Entry 6F57 (X-ray diffraction, 3.10 A resolution); this record covers chains A and E of the 4 polymer chains in the assembly.

== Chain A ==
Name: DNA (cytosine-5)-methyltransferase 3A
Organism: Homo sapiens
Notes: EC 2.1.1.37
Reference sequence: Q9Y6K1 (DNM3A_HUMAN); residue numbers follow UniProt; this construct covers 628-912
Sequence (285 residues; each row starts with the number of its first residue):
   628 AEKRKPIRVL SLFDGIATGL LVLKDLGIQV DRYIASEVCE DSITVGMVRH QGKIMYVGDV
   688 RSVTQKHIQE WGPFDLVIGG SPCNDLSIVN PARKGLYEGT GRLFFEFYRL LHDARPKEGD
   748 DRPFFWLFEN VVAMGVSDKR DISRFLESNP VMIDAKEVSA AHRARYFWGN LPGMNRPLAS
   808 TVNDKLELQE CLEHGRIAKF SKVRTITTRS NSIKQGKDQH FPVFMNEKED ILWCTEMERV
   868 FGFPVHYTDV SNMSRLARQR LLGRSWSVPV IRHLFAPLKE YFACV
Swiss-Prot annotation at these positions:
  - active site: Cys-710
  - binding site (S-adenosyl-L-methionine): Asp-641 to Thr-645, Glu-664, Asp-686 to Arg-688, Arg-891 to Trp-893
  - modified residue: Cys-710 (S-methylcysteine)
  - natural variant: Leu-648 (L648P: In TBRS), Gly-699 (G699D: In a patient with chronic myelomonocytic leukemia), Pro-700 (P700L: In TBRS), Phe-731 (deletion: In a patient with chronic myelomonocytic leukemia), Arg-749 (R749C: In TBRS), Arg-771 (R771Q: In TBRS; uncertain significance), Val-778 (V778G: In TBRS; uncertain significance), Asn-838 (N838D: In TBRS), Arg-882 (R882C: In TBRS and AML; R882H: In TBRS and AML; R882P: In a patient with chronic myelomonocytic leukemia), Phe-902 (F902S: In TBRS), Pro-904 (P904L: In TBRS)
  - mutagenesis: Phe-732 (F732A: Loss of activity due to the incapacity to bind the regulatory subunit DNMT3L)
Residues lining bound ligands: S-adenosylhomocysteine (SAH): Phe-640, Asp-641, Gly-642, Ile-643, Thr-645, Ser-663, Glu-664, Val-665, Cys-666, Ser-669, Asp-686, Val-687, Arg-688, Gly-707, Ser-708, Pro-709, Leu-730, Arg-891, Ser-892, Trp-893
What the authors report for this chain:
  - binding site for the 11-nt DNA strand: Cys-710, Glu-756, Arg-790, Arg-792
  - specificity-determining residues: Arg-836
  - mutagenesis - R836A (5.2- and 4.2-fold): increased catalytic activity on CpA
  - mutagenesis - R836A (4.2-fold): increased catalytic activity on CpT
  - mutagenesis - R836A: unchanged catalytic activity on CpG
  - mutagenesis - V716G: abolished catalytic activity
  - disease-associated variants - V716D, P718L, R792H, T835M, R836W, N838D, K841E: decreased catalytic activity

== Chain E ==
Molecule: 10-nt DNA strand
Sequence (10 nucleotides; numbered 403 to 412; the number before each row is that of its first residue):
   403 AGAGCGCATG

== Interface between chain A and chain E ==
Residue-residue contacts (17; chain A residue first):
  Ile-715(A) with DA410(E), base contact; DT411(E), sugar contact
  Val-716(A) with DG408(E), hydrogen bond to the base
  Pro-718(A) with DG408(E), sugar contact
  Gly-762(A) with DT411(E), phosphate contact
  Val-763(A) with DT411(E), phosphate contact; DG412(E), phosphate contact
  Arg-836(A) with DA405(E), base contact; DG406(E), hydrogen bond to the base; DC407(E), base contact
  Ser-837(A) with DG404(E), base contact
  Asn-838(A) with DG404(E), sugar contact; DA405(E), hydrogen bond to the phosphate
  Lys-841(A) with DA405(E), salt bridge to the phosphate
  Arg-882(A) with DA403(E), sugar contact; DG404(E), salt bridge to the phosphate
  Leu-883(A) with DA403(E), base contact
Also at the interface, not in a pair above, chain A (14 interface residues in all): Arg-720, Met-761, Tyr-793

== Summary ==
Chain A and chain E form an interface of 14 and 9 residues respectively, with 3 hydrogen bonds and 2 salt
bridges. Polar contacts include Val-716(A)/DG408(E), Arg-836(A)/DG406(E) and Asn-838(A)/DA405(E). The paper
reports a binding site for the 11-nt DNA strand at Cys-710(A), Glu-756(A) and Arg-790(A) among others; V716D,
P718L and R792H of chain A, among others, reduce catalytic activity; 9 substitutions were tested in all.
Chain A is DNA (cytosine-5)-methyltransferase 3A (Homo sapiens) and chain E is a 10-nt DNA strand; the
structure, Crystal structure of DNMT3A-DNMT3L in complex with single CpG-containing DNA, was determined by
X-ray diffraction, deposited together with 5YX2 and 6BRR.
